Entry 7C2V (X-ray diffraction, 2.44 A resolution); this record covers chains A and D of the 4 polymer chains in the assembly.

[Chain A (and D)]
Molecule: Interleukin-1 receptor-associated kinase 4
Source organism: Homo sapiens
Notes: EC 2.7.11.1; chain D of this document is another copy of the same molecule, construct and numbering; everything in this record applies to it too
UniProt: Q9NWZ3 (IRAK4_HUMAN); residues 162-460 here = UniProt positions 162-460
Chain sequence (300 residues; each row starts with the number of its first residue):
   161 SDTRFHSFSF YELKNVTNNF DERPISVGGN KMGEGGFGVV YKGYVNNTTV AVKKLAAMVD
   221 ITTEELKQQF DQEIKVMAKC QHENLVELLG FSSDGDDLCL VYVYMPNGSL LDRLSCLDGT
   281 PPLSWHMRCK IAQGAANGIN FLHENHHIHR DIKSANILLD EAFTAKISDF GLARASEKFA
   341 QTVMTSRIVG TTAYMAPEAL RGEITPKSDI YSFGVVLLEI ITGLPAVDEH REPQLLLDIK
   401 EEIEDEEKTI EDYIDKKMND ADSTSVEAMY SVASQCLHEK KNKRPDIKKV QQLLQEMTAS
Not modelled in the structure: 161-162, 217-220, 338-341, 460 (chain D: 161-163, 216-221, 338-341, 460)
Construct notes: expression tag (161)
Modified residues: Thr342 (phosphothreonine; TPO); Thr345 (phosphothreonine; TPO); Ser346 (phosphoserine; SEP)
Ligand contacts: CA-4948 (FJ0; 2-(2-methylpyridin-4-yl)-N-[2-morpholin-4-yl-5-[(3R)-3-oxidanylpyrrolidin-1-yl]-[1,3]oxazolo[4,5-b]pyridin-6-yl]-1,3-oxazole-4-carboxamide): Met192, Gly193, Gly195, Gly196, Val200, Ala211, Lys213, Glu233, Val246, Tyr262, Val263, Tyr264, Met265, Pro266, Gly268, Ser269, Arg273, Thr280, Ala315, Leu318, Ser328, Asp329
Reported in the primary citation:
  - binding site for CA-4948: Glu194, Asp329
  - catalytic residues: Lys213 (citing earlier work)

[Interface between chain A and chain D]
Residue-residue contacts - 24 pairs, chain A then chain D:
  Ser275(A) with Lys417(D)
  Cys276(A) with Lys417(D)
  Leu277(A) with Lys416(D)
  Asp278(A) with Lys416(D), hydrogen bond (backbone-backbone); Met418(D); Asn419(D), hydrogen bond (backbone-side chain)
  Gly279(A) with Pro282(D); Lys417(D), hydrogen bond (backbone-backbone)
  Thr280(A) with Pro282(D)
  Pro282(A) with Gly279(D); Thr280(D)
  His390(A) with Arg391(D); Glu392(D); Lys408(D)
  Arg391(A) with His390(D)
  Glu392(A) with His390(D)
  Lys408(A) with His390(D)
  Lys416(A) with Leu277(D); Asp278(D), hydrogen bond (backbone-backbone)
  Lys417(A) with Ser275(D); Cys276(D); Gly279(D)
  Met418(A) with Asp278(D)
  Asn419(A) with Asp278(D), hydrogen bond (side chain-backbone)
Also at the interface, not in a pair above, chain A (16 interface residues in all): Pro281
Also at the interface, not in a pair above, chain D (16 interface residues in all): Pro281

[Summary]
The chain A/chain D interface involves 16 residues from each chain; the contacts include 5 hydrogen bonds.
Among the polar pairs are Asp278(A)-Asn419(D), Asp278(A)-Lys416(D) and Gly279(A)-Lys417(D). Bound to chain A:
CA-4948. The paper reports the catalytic residue Lys213(A); a binding site for CA-4948 at Glu194(A) and
Asp329(A).
Both chains are Interleukin-1 receptor-associated kinase 4 (Homo sapiens). Entry 7C2V (Crystal Structure of
IRAK4 kinase in complex with the inhibitor CA-4948) was determined by X-ray diffraction, deposited together
with 7C2W.
